9UD8 - chains A and F of the 6 polymer chains in the assembly; structure by electron microscopy, 3.75 A resolution.

== Chain A ==
Protein: Na(+)-translocating NADH-quinone reductase subunit A
From: Vibrio cholerae O395
Notes: EC 7.2.1.1
UniProtKB: A5F5X1 (NQRA_VIBC3); residues 1-446 here = UniProt positions 1-446
Chain sequence (446 residues; each row starts with the number of its first residue):
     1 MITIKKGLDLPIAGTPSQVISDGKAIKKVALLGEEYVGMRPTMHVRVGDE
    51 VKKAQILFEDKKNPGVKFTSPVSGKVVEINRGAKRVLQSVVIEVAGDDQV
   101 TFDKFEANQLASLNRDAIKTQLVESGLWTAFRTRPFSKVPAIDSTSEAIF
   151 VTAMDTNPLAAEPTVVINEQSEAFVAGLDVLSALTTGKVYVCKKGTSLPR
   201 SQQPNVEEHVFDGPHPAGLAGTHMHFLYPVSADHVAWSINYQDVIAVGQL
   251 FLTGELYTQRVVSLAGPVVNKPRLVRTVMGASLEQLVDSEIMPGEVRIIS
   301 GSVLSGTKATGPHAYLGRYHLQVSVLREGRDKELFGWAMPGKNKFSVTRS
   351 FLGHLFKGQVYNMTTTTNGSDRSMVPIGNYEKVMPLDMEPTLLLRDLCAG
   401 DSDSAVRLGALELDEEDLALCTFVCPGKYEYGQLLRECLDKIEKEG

== Chain F ==
Protein: Na(+)-translocating NADH-quinone reductase subunit F
From: Vibrio cholerae O395
Notes: EC 7.2.1.1
UniProtKB: A5F5Y4 (NQRF_VIBC3); residue numbers follow UniProt; this construct covers 1-408
Chain sequence (414 residues; numbered 1 to 414; the number before each row is that of its first residue):
     1 MSTIIFGVVMFTLIILALVLVILFAKSKLVPTGDITISINGDPEKAIVTQ
    51 PGGKLLTALAGAGVFVSSACGGGGSCGQCRVKIKSGGGDILPTELDHISK
   101 GEAREGERLACQVAVKADMDLELPEEIFGVKKWECTVISNDNKATFIKEL
   151 KLAIPDGESVPFRAGGYIQIEAPAHHVKYADFDVPEKYRGDWDKFNLFRY
   201 ESKVDEPIIRAYSMANYPEEFGIIMLNVRIATPPPNNPNVPPGQMSSYIW
   251 SLKAGDKCTISGPFGEFFAKDTDAEMVFIGGGAGMAPMRSHIFDQLKRLK
   301 SKRKMSYWYGARSKREMFYVEDFDGLAAENDNFVWHCALSDPQPEDNWTG
   351 YTGFIHNVLYENYLKDHEAPEDCEYYMCGPPMMNAAVINMLKNLGVEEEN
   401 ILLDDFGGHHHHHH
Unresolved in the structure: 409-414
Sequence notes: expression tag (409-414)
Ion coordination: 2Fe-2S cluster Fe: Cys70, Cys76, Cys79, Cys111
Residues lining bound ligands:
  - FAD (flavin-adenine dinucleotide): Tyr167, Arg210, Ala211, Tyr212, Ser213, Asn227, Val228, Arg229, Ala231, Thr232, Pro233, Pro234, Val240, Pro241, Pro242, Gly243, Gln244, Met245, Ser246, Ser247, Ala286, Phe406, Gly407
  - 2Fe-2S cluster (FES): Leu56, Ser68, Ala69, Cys70, Gly71, Gly72, Gly73, Gly74, Ser75, Cys76, Gly77, Gln78, Cys79, Cys111
Curated features (UniProtKB/Swiss-Prot):
  - binding site ([2Fe-2S] cluster): Cys70, Cys76, Cys79, Cys111
  - mutagenesis: Cys70 (C70A: Loss of the 2Fe-2S center, but does not affect flavin content. Exhibits very low NADH:quinone oxidoreductase activity), Cys76 (C76A: Loss of the 2Fe-2S center, but does not affect flavin content. Exhibits very low NADH:quinone oxidoreductase activity), Cys79 (C79A: Loss of the 2Fe-2S center, but does not affect flavin content. Exhibits very low NADH:quinone oxidoreductase activity), Cys111 (C111A: Loss of the 2Fe-2S center, but does not affect flavin content. Exhibits very low NADH:quinone oxidoreductase activity), Arg210 (R210L: Decreases flavin content, but does not affect the 2Fe-2S center. Exhibits very low NADH:quinone oxidoreductase activity), Tyr212 (Y212L: Decreases flavin content, but does not affect the 2Fe-2S center. Exhibits very low NADH:quinone oxidoreductase activity), Ser246 (S246A: Decreases flavin content, but does not affect the 2Fe-2S center. Exhibits very low NADH:quinone oxidoreductase activity)

== Chain A / chain F interface ==
Residue-residue contacts (14):
  Arg46(A) with Glu368(F)
  Lys61(A) with Glu371(F), salt bridge; Asp372(F), salt bridge; Glu397(F)
  Lys62(A) with Glu397(F), salt bridge; Glu399(F), salt bridge
  Lys84(A) with Lys392(F); Asn393(F); Gly395(F)
  Arg85(A) with Pro370(F); Leu394(F)
  Ile442(A) with Lys100(F)
  Glu445(A) with Lys100(F)
  Gly446(A) with Lys100(F), hydrogen bond (backbone-side chain)
Interface residues without a listed pair, chain A (9 interface residues in all): Arg40
Interface residues without a listed pair, chain F (12 interface residues in all): Gly101

== Summary ==
Chain A and chain F form an interface of 9 and 12 residues respectively; the contacts include 1 hydrogen bond
and 4 salt bridges. Among the polar pairs are Lys61(A)-Glu371(F), Lys61(A)-Asp372(F) and Lys62(A)-Glu397(F).
Ligands of chain F: 2Fe-2S cluster and flavin-adenine dinucleotide.
Chain A is Na(+)-translocating NADH-quinone reductase subunit A and chain F is Na(+)-translocating
NADH-quinone reductase subunit F, both from Vibrio cholerae O395; the structure, Cryo-EM structure of
Na+-translocating NADH-ubiquinone oxidoreductase from Vibrio cholerae reduced by NADH, in the absence of ...,
was determined by electron microscopy together with 9U5G, 9UD3, 9UD4, 9UD5, 9UD6, 9UD9 and 4 further entries
from the same study.
